PDB entry 8K1N | electron microscopy, 3.00 A resolution | chains C and D of the 3 polymer chains in the assembly

# Chain C
Name: Multidrug efflux system permease protein Rv1217c
Source organism: Mycobacterium tuberculosis (strain ATCC 25618 / H37Rv)
Reference sequence: O05318 (MEPRM_MYCTU); residues 1-548 here = UniProt positions 1-548
Sequence (548 residues; row label = number of the first residue in the row):
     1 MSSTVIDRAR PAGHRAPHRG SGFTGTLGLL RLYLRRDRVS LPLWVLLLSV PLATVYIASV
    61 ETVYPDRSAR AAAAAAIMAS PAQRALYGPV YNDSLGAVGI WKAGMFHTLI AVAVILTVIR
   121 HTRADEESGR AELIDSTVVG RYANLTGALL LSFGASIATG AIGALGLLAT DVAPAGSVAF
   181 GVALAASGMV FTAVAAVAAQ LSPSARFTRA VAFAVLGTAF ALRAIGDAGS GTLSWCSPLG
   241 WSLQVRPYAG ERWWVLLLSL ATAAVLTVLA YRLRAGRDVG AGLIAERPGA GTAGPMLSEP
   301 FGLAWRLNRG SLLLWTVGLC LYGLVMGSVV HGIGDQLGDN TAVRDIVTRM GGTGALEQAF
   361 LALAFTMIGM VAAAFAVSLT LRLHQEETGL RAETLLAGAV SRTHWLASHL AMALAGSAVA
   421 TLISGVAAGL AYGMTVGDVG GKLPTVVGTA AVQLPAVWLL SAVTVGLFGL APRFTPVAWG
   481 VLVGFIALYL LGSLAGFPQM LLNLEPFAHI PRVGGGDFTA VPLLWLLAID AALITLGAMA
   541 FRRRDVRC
Disordered / not traced: 1-18
Residues lining bound ligands: rifampicin (RFP): Val-55, Tyr-56, Ser-59, Val-63, Gln-83, Leu-86, Tyr-87, Trp-101, Lys-102, Tyr-322, Met-326, Val-329, Leu-337, Val-343, Ile-346, Val-347, Met-350, Phe-360, Met-367, Leu-494

# Chain D
Name: Multidrug efflux system ATP-binding protein Rv1218c
Source organism: Mycobacterium tuberculosis (strain ATCC 25618 / H37Rv)
Notes: EC 7.6.2.-
Reference sequence: O86311 (MEATP_MYCTU); residues 1-311 here = UniProt positions 1-311
Sequence (311 residues; numbered 1 to 311; the number before each row is that of its first residue):
     1 MSADNHQVPI EIRGLTKHFG SVRALDGLDL TVREGEVHGF LGPNGAGKST TLRILLGLVK
    61 ADGGSVRLLG GDPWTDAVDL HRHIAYVPGD VTLWPSLTGG ETIDLLARMR GGIDNARRAE
   121 LIERFGLDPT KKARTYSKGN RQKVSLISAL SSHATLLLLD EPSSGLDPLM ENVFQQCIGE
   181 ARQRGVTVLL SSHILAETEA LCEKVTIIRA GKTVESGSLD ALRHLSRTSI KAEMIGDPGD
   241 LSQIKGVEDI SIEGTTVRAQ VDSESLRELI QVLGHAGVRS LVSQPPTLEE LFLRHYSLGP
   301 EVAAEQQVAT P
Disordered / not traced: 1-7, 219-311

# How chain C and chain D interact
Contacting residue pairs - 47 pairs, chain C then chain D:
  Arg-19(C) with Asp-79(D); Arg-82(D)
  Gly-20(C) with Val-78(D); Asp-79(D), hydrogen bond (backbone-side chain)
  Ser-21(C) with Val-78(D)
  Thr-24(C) with Val-78(D)
  Leu-29(C) with Met-109(D), hydrophobic
  Arg-31(C) with Arg-108(D)
  Leu-32(C) with Trp-94(D), hydrophobic; Leu-105(D), hydrophobic
  Arg-35(C) with Ser-96(D), hydrogen bond (side chain-backbone); Leu-97(D); Glu-101(D), salt bridge
  Arg-36(C) with Trp-94(D); Ser-96(D)
  Asp-125(C) with Trp-94(D), hydrogen bond
  Ser-128(C) with Thr-92(D), hydrogen bond (backbone-backbone)
  Gly-129(C) with Val-91(D)
  Arg-130(C) with Val-91(D); Thr-92(D); Trp-94(D)
  Glu-132(C) with Leu-58(D); Asp-90(D)
  Leu-133(C) with Pro-88(D), hydrophobic; Val-91(D), hydrophobic; Leu-106(D), hydrophobic; Arg-110(D)
  Ile-134(C) with Trp-94(D), hydrophobic; Met-109(D), hydrophobic
  Asp-135(C) with Leu-58(D); His-81(D), hydrogen bond (backbone-side chain)
  Ser-136(C) with Tyr-86(D)
  Thr-137(C) with His-81(D), hydrogen bond (backbone-side chain); Met-109(D)
  Val-138(C) with Val-78(D); His-81(D); Arg-82(D); Met-109(D), hydrogen bond (backbone-backbone)
  Val-139(C) with Val-78(D); Met-109(D), hydrophobic
  Gly-140(C) with Val-78(D)
  Arg-141(C) with Gly-57(D); Trp-74(D)
  Asp-278(C) with Leu-58(D); Val-59(D)
  Val-279(C) with Leu-58(D), hydrophobic
  Gly-280(C) with Arg-53(D)
Other interface residues (no listed pair), chain D (28 interface residues in all): Phe-19, Leu-56, Lys-60, Leu-93, Pro-95

# Overview
26 residues of chain C face 28 of chain D across their interface, with 7 hydrogen bonds and 1 salt bridge.
Among the polar pairs are Arg-35(C)/Glu-101(D), Gly-20(C)/Asp-79(D) and Arg-35(C)/Ser-96(D). Bound to chain C:
rifampicin.
Here chain C is Multidrug efflux system permease protein Rv1217c and chain D is Multidrug efflux system
ATP-binding protein Rv1218c, both from Mycobacterium tuberculosis (strain ATCC 25618 / H37Rv). Entry 8K1N
(mycobacterial efflux pump, substrate-bound state) was determined by electron microscopy together with 8K1M
and 8K1O from the same study.
